Entry 6SC8 (X-ray diffraction, 2.11 A resolution); this record covers chains A and C of the 3 polymer chains in the assembly.

[Chain A]
Name: E3 ubiquitin-protein ligase RNF31
Source organism: Homo sapiens
Notes: EC 2.3.2.31
Reference sequence: Q96EP0 (RNF31_HUMAN); residues 697-1072 here = UniProt positions 697-1072
Chain sequence (376 residues; numbered 697 to 1072; the number before each row is that of its first residue):
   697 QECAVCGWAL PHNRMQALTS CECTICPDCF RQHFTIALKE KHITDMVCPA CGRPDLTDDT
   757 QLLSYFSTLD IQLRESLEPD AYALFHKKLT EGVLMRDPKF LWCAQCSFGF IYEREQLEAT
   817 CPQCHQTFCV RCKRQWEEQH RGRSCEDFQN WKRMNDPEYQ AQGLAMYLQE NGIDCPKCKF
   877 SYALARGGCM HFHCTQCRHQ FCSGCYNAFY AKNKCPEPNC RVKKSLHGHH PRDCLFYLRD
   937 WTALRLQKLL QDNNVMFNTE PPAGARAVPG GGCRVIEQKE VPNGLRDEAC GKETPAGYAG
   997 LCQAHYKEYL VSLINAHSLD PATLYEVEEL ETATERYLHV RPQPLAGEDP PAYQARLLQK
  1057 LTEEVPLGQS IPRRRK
Disordered / not traced: 959-967, 1071-1072
Covalent attachments: compound L6E linked to Cys885
Bound ions: Zn2+ site 1: Cys699, Cys702, Cys722, Cys725; Zn2+ site 2: Cys717, Cys719, Cys744, Cys747; Zn2+ site 3: Cys799, Cys802, Cys817, Cys820; Zn2+ site 4: Cys825, Cys828, His836, Cys841; Zn2+ site 5: Cys871, Cys874, Cys890, Cys893; Zn2+ site 6: Cys898, Cys901, His926, Cys930; Zn2+ site 7: Cys911, Cys916, His923, His925; Zn2+ site 8: Cys969, Cys986, Cys998, His1001
Ligand contacts: L6E ([2-(methylamino)-2-oxidanylidene-ethyl] (E)-4-[(2-oxidanylidene-5,6,7,8-tetrahydro-1H-quinolin-3-yl)carbonylamino]but-2-enoate): Tyr878, Leu880, His887, Phe888, His889, Thr891, Gln974, Leu981
What the authors report for this chain:
  - binding site for L6E: Cys885, His887, Phe888, His889
  - catalytic residues: Cys885 (citing earlier work)

[Chain C]
Name: Single domain antibody
Source organism: synthetic construct
Notes: antibody fragment or engineered binder
Chain sequence (120 residues; numbered 1 to 120; the number before each row is that of its first residue):
     1 EVQLLESGGG LVQPGGSLRL SCAASGFTFR GYSMAWVRQA PGKGLEWVST ISPIGTYTYY
    61 ADSVKGRFTI SRDNSKNTLY LQMNSLRAED TAVYYCAKGS YSRGTPFDYW GQGTLVTVSS
Disulfides: Cys22-Cys96

[Chain A / chain C interface]
Residue-residue contacts (31):
  Arg770(A) with Tyr101(C)
  Pro775(A) with Tyr32(C)
  Asp776(A) with Thr28(C)
  Tyr778(A) with Tyr101(C), hydrophobic
  His782(A) with Tyr101(C)
  Lys783(A) with Arg30(C)
  Thr786(A) with Ile54(C)
  Glu787(A) with Arg30(C), salt bridge
  Arg792(A) with Thr56(C); Tyr57(C), hydrogen bond
  Asp793(A) with Ser52(C), hydrogen bond; Pro53(C); Ile54(C), hydrogen bond (side chain-backbone); Gly55(C); Thr56(C), hydrogen bond (backbone-side chain); Tyr57(C), hydrogen bond (backbone-side chain)
  Pro794(A) with Tyr57(C)
  Lys795(A) with Tyr57(C)
  Phe796(A) with Tyr101(C)
  Trp798(A) with Ser100(C); Ser102(C); Gly104(C); Pro106(C), hydrophobic
  Cys802(A) with Arg103(C), hydrogen bond (backbone-side chain)
  Ser803(A) with Arg103(C); Gly104(C), hydrogen bond (backbone-backbone)
  Phe804(A) with Arg103(C)
  Gln819(A) with Arg103(C), hydrogen bond
  Lys873(A) with Ser120(C)
  Cys874(A) with Ala88(C)
  Cys893(A) with Ser120(C)
Other interface residues (no listed pair), chain A (25 interface residues in all): Ala779, Lys875, Phe876, Gln892
Other interface residues (no listed pair), chain C (20 interface residues in all): Tyr59, Glu89, Thr105

[Summary]
25 residues of chain A face 20 of chain C across their interface, with 8 hydrogen bonds and 1 salt bridge.
Among the polar pairs are Glu787(A)-Arg30(C), Arg792(A)-Tyr57(C) and Asp793(A)-Ser52(C). Compound L6E is
covalently linked to Cys885(A). The paper reports the catalytic residue Cys885(A); a binding site for L6E at
Cys885(A), His887(A) and Phe888(A) among others.
Chain A is E3 ubiquitin-protein ligase RNF31 (Homo sapiens) and chain C is Single domain antibody (synthetic
construct); the structure, dAb3/HOIP-RBR-Ligand4, was determined by X-ray diffraction, deposited together with
6SC5, 6SC6, 6SC7, 6SC9 and 6T2J.
